8XJZ - chains B and C of the 4 polymer chains in the assembly; structure by electron microscopy, 3.67 A resolution.

Chain B:
Name: Polyketide synthase
Source organism: Escherichia coli
Notes: EC 2.3.1.41
UniProt: Q0P7J9 (Q0P7J9_ECOLX); residue numbers follow UniProt; this construct covers 1-895
Sequence (921 residues; numbered 1 to 921; the number before each row is that of its first residue):
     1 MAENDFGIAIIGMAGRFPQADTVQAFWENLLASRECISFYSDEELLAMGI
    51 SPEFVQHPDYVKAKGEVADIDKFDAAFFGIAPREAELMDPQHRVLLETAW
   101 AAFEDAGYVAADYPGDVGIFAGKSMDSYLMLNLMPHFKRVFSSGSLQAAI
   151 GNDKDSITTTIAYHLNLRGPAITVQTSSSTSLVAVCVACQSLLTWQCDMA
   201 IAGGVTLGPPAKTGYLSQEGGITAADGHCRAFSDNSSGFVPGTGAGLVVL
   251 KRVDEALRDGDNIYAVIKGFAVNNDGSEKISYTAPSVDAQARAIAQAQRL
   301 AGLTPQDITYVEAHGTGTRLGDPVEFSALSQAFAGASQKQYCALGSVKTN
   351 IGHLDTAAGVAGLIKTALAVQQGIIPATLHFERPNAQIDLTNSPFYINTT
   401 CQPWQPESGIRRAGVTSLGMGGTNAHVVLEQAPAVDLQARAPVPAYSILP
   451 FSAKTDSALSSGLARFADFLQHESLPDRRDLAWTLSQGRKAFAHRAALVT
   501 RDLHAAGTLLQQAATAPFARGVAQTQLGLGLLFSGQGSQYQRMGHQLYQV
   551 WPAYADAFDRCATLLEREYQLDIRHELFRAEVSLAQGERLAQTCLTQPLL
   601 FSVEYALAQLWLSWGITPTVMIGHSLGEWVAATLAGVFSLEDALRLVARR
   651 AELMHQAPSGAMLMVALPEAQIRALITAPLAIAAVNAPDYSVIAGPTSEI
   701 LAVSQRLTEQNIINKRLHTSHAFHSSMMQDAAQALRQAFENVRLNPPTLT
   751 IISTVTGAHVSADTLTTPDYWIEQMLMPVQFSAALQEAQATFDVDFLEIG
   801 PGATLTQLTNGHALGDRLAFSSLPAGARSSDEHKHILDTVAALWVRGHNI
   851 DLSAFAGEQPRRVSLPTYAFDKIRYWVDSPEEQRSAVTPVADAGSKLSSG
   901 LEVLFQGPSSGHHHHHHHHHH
Not modelled in the structure: 1-5, 138-149, 885-921
Construct notes: expression tag (896-921)
From the paper describing this entry:
  - catalytic residues: Ser178, His314, His353 (citing earlier work)
  - mutagenesis - M125A, S177A, T283A, T316A, T318A: unchanged catalytic activity
  - mutagenesis - S178A, H314A, H353A, D355A, S417A, M420A: abolished catalytic activity
  - catalytic residues: Asp355 (from molecular simulation)

Chain C:
Name: Peptide synthetase
Source organism: Escherichia coli
UniProt: Q0P7J8 (Q0P7J8_ECOLX); residue numbers follow UniProt; this construct covers 1-1598
Sequence (1634 residues; numbered -35 to 1598; the number before each row is that of its first residue; numbers below 1 keep their minus sign (Met-35 is residue -35)):
   -35 MGSSHHHHHHSSGLVPRGSHMASMTGGQQMGRGSEFMEQQGIMRQLPTDD
    15 QTIVDYLYRIAGEYGEKAAVLMGDAALSYHDLNARSNQLAHYLRGLGIGE
    65 DRVVAIRLPRGMAMLIAIFAIVKAGGAYLPLAYNAPRSRIENILSNSGAV
   115 CLIGTDDGDRWPIPRVEIDSAAVSAMPTTDLRYRPHARQLAYIIYTSGST
   165 GVPKGVATEHAALLNRIVWMQNAYPISSQDVLFQKTVYTFDVSVWEMFWW
   215 AMYGASVVLLPSGLESDPRTLARLIQRHRVSVVHFVPSMLNLFVEYLEMK
   265 QDPRLTASLRLVFSSGEKLTVHSVARFYQSVAQGDLINLYGPTEAAIDVS
   315 HHRCLRGYDYDDIPIGQAIDGCRLYVLDDHGNPVADGEEGELYLAGIGLA
   365 RGYLNNVALTDRCFTIHPTLRHLGKPERLYKTGDLVWRDGESQQIHYIGR
   415 NDFQIKIRGLRVELGEIEAHAMRFPGVQQAVVVADQDDPDNQLIYAFVVS
   465 SVPLNLAALMDALSKNLPAYMLPNRLLAMSELPLSDNGKCCRKTLLDLAR
   515 AYSASRVDLRETPAVRYLPLSSAQSSMWFMQQLAPHTALYNNPTALLLEG
   565 ELDRTRMDGAIRQLMSRHTLLRAMAETHNGQPVLAVPQCVSSQALLTIVP
   615 LPSVSDDNALQAMINQRAAHPMPLTSGTPLCRFELLTLDDDRSVLLIHLH
   665 HIISDGWSKGVLLRELQAAYNGESLTPEPLLEYADYMEYQEEWRQSDAYQ
   715 DAMRYWQNTLAGTLPILDIPTDQPRQKVARYQGAFVAFALSANTCERVLA
   765 AARAQRVSLYNYLLTAFVLLLHRNARQQEYIVGMPIAARLTKEQEHMIAP
   815 LVNVLPLRLPLDEAASFSELVQTIRGILFAAFRHQRLEFTDIVRAVNVDR
   865 SAGHFPIYQCMFQLDNMPLASPTLNGVNVTPLLLDTSASQVDISLSMQHI
   915 DGRITGTFEYDAGLYSADRIQHLVAQWRELLDEASSQPTQLVRDLIRFTP
   965 REHAWLARHNATEVALPPVDNLLALVLPHCQQRPTQVALRHADDAMTYGE
  1015 LQQATMQMCTWLRAQGVKRGESVALQLPFCFELIIAQLAILSLGASYVPL
  1065 DGNAPAARNALILAQATPCMLLVAQPLESPHGLTIPWVLVPDWRSLLTEI
  1115 PNLPVSVAPDALDCDAVVIFTSGTTGQPKGVRLSQRNLVNLTASFISSYQ
  1165 VTHQDVLLPITSVASASFVGEVLPLLAAGGTLVLAQKAQSLDSDALIALL
  1215 ASQRVTILSTTPSLSASLSVLAQSMGSLRLFLCGGEALEYEQIAPLLPHM
  1265 AVVNGYGLTESGICSTYFPVAKRREQETGALPIGRPIQNTQAYVVDAYNR
  1315 LVPPGACGELCFSGLGISPGYLDARQDPERFVELPEYPGVRVLKTGDRAR
  1365 WATDGMLFYLGRQDRQVQIRGYRVELGDIESLLKQHPDIADAWVDVRRNA
  1415 AATPLLVAFYCSVNGVALDAQQLRVWLSLRLPLHMLPLLYVPLSAMPLGV
  1465 NGKIDPQCLPLVDLRQLEGPGEYVPPATELEQRLAEIWQQLLGLERVGTT
  1515 TNFFDLGGHSLLLVQMQQYIGQQCGQHVALVDLLRFTTIKRLAEFLLAPD
  1565 AAQGTTGDQTQLRAAKQRLAFGHTRWAATTDSHH
Not modelled in the structure: -35 to 1493, 1505-1519, 1563-1598
Construct notes: initiating methionine (-35); expression tag (-34 to 0)
From the paper describing this entry:
  - post-translational modification sites: Ser1524

Interface between chain B and chain C:
Contacting residue pairs (7; chain B residue first):
  Lys279(B) with Arg1549(C); Phe1550(C)
  Ile280(B) with Arg1549(C), hydrogen bond (backbone-backbone); Phe1550(C); Thr1551(C)
  Leu320(B) with Leu1548(C), hydrophobic
  Ser327(B) with Val1545(C)
Also at the interface, not in a pair above, chain B (9 interface residues in all): Glu278, Val287, Pro323, Val324, Gln387
Also at the interface, not in a pair above, chain C (6 interface residues in all): Leu1544

Overview:
9 residues of chain B and 6 residues of chain C are in contact; the contacts include 1 hydrogen bond. Its one
hydrogen bond, Ile280(B)-Arg1549(C), is backbone to backbone. The paper reports catalytic residues Ser178(B),
His314(B) and His353(B) among others; S178A, H314A and H353A of chain B, among others, abolish catalytic
activity; 11 substitutions were tested in all.
Here chain B is Polyketide synthase and chain C is Peptide synthetase, both from Escherichia coli. Entry 8XJZ
(Cryo-EM structure of colibactin assembly line polyketide synthase ClbI KS-AT didomain crosslinked with its
precursor module ...) was determined by electron microscopy, deposited together with 8XBL, 8XJT, 8XJU and
8XJY.
